Entry 4X2B (X-ray diffraction, 2.94 A resolution); this record covers chains A and B of the 3 polymer chains in the assembly.

[Chain A]
Name: RNA dependent RNA polymerase
Source organism: Foot-and-mouth disease virus
Notes: EC 2.7.7.48
Reference sequence: P03311 (POLG_FMDVS); residues 1-470 here correspond to UniProt positions 1858-2327 (UniProt number = residue number + 1857)
Amino-acid sequence (481 residues; numbered 1 to 481; the number before each row is that of its first residue):
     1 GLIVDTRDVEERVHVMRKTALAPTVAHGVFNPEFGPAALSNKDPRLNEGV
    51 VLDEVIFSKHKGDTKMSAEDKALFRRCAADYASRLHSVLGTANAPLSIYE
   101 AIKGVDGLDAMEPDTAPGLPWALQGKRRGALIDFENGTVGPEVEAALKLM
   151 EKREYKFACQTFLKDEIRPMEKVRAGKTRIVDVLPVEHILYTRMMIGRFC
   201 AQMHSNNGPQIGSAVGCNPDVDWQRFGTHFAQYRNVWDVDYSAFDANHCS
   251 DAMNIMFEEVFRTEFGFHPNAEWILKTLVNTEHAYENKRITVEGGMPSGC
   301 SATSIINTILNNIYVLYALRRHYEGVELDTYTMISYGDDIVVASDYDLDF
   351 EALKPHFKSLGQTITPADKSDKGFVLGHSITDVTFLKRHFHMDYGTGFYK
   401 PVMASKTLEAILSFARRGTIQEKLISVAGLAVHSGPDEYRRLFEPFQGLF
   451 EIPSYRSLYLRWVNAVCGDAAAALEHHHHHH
Not modelled in the structure: 478-481
Construct notes: engineered mutation Ala20 (Lys1877 in P03311); expression tag (471-481)
Metal / ion sites: Mg2+: Asp238, Asp240, Asp339
UniProt features mapped onto this chain:
  - motif: Met16 to Thr19, Leu21 to Thr24 (Nuclear localization signal)
  - active site: Asp338 (For RdRp activity)
Reported in the primary citation:
  - mutagenesis - K18A/K20A, K20A: decreased binding to RNA
  - mutagenesis - K18A/K20A (4- to 5-fold): decreased catalytic activity

[Chain B]
Molecule: RNA template
Sequence (7 nucleotides; each row starts with the number of its first residue):
   903 AUGGGCC

[Interface between chain A and chain B]
Contacting residue pairs - 39 pairs, chain A then chain B:
  Met16(A) - A903(B)  base contact
  Lys18(A) - A903(B)  hydrogen bond to the base
  Gly107(A) - G907(B)  phosphate contact
  Leu108(A) - G907(B)  phosphate contact
  Asp109(A) - G907(B)  hydrogen bond to the phosphate
  Asp109(A) - C908(B)  phosphate contact
  Glu112(A) - G905(B)  phosphate contact
  Asp114(A) - A903(B)  phosphate contact
  Thr115(A) - A903(B)  hydrogen bond to the phosphate
  Thr115(A) - U904(B)  sugar contact
  Thr115(A) - G905(B)  hydrogen bond to the phosphate
  Ala116(A) - A903(B)  phosphate contact
  Ala116(A) - U904(B)  phosphate contact
  Arg127(A) - A903(B)  phosphate contact
  Arg128(A) - G905(B)  salt bridge to the phosphate
  Leu163(A) - A903(B)  base contact
  Lys164(A) - U904(B)  hydrogen bond to the base
  Asp165(A) - A903(B)  base contact
  Val181(A) - U904(B)  base contact
  Ile189(A) - G905(B)  sugar contact
  Arg193(A) - G906(B)  salt bridge to the phosphate
  His204(A) - G906(B)  hydrogen bond to the sugar
  His204(A) - G907(B)  phosphate contact
  Val215(A) - G906(B)  sugar contact
  Gly216(A) - G907(B)  hydrogen bond to the sugar
  Gly216(A) - C908(B)  sugar contact
  Cys217(A) - G907(B)  sugar contact
  Cys217(A) - C908(B)  sugar contact
  Asn218(A) - C908(B)  hydrogen bond to the sugar
  Asn218(A) - C909(B)  phosphate contact
  Gly299(A) - G905(B)  base contact
  Ser301(A) - G905(B)  hydrogen bond to the sugar
  Ser301(A) - G906(B)  phosphate contact
  Thr303(A) - G905(B)  base contact
  Ser304(A) - G905(B)  hydrogen bond to the base
  Ser304(A) - G906(B)  base contact
  Tyr336(A) - G906(B)  hydrogen bond to the base
  Tyr336(A) - G907(B)  sugar contact
  Ser426(A) - C909(B)  hydrogen bond to the base
Also at the interface, not in a pair above, chain A (34 interface residues in all): Leu39, Pro117, Phe162, Val183, Cys300, Arg461

[Overview]
Chain A and chain B form an interface of 34 and 7 residues respectively; the contacts include 12 hydrogen
bonds and 2 salt bridges. Among the polar pairs are Lys18(A)-A903(B), Lys164(A)-U904(B) and Ser304(A)-G905(B).
From the paper: K18A/K20A and K20A of chain A reduce binding to RNA; K18A/K20A of chain A reduce catalytic
activity.
Chain A is RNA dependent RNA polymerase (Foot-and-mouth disease virus) and chain B is RNA template; the
structure, K20A RNA dependent RNA polymerase mutant from Foot-and-Mouth disease Virus complexed with an RNA,
was determined by X-ray diffraction (same publication as 4WYL, 4WYW, 4WZM and 4WZQ).
